PDB entry 6SOO | X-ray diffraction, 1.57 A resolution | chain A

[Chain A]
Protein: Ferritin
Source organism: Synechococcus sp. CC9311
Notes: EC 1.16.3.2
UniProt: Q0I9X8 (Q0I9X8_SYNS3); residue numbers follow UniProt; this construct covers 1-182
Chain sequence (182 residues; row label = number of the first residue in the row):
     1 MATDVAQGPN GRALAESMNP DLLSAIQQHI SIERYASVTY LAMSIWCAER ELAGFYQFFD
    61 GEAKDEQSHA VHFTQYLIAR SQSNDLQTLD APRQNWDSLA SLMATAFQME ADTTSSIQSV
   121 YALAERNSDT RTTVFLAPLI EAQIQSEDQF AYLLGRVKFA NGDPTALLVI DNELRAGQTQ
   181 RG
Not modelled in the structure: 1-4
Differences from the reference sequence: engineered mutation Ala137 (Asp in Q0I9X8)
Metal / ion sites: Fe ion site 1: Glu33, Glu66, His69; Fe ion site 2: Glu66, Glu110
From the paper describing this entry:
  - mutagenesis - D137A: abolished binding to Fe ion
  - Fe ion coordination: Glu110
  - mutagenesis - D137A: abolished catalytic activity
  - mutagenesis - D137A: decreased catalytic activity on mineralization

[Summary]
The Fe ion site 1 is built by Glu33, Glu66 and His69. Glu66 and Glu110 coordinate Fe ion site 2. The paper
reports that D137A abolishes binding to Fe ion; Fe ion coordination by Glu110.
Chain A is Ferritin (Synechococcus sp. CC9311); the structure, 20 minute Fe2+ soaked structure of SynFtn
variant D137A, was determined by X-ray diffraction together with 6SOM, 6SON, 6SOP, 6SOQ and 6SOR from the same
study.
